Entry 5UG9 (X-ray diffraction, 1.33 A resolution); this record covers chain A.

== Chain A ==
Name: Epidermal growth factor receptor
Organism: Homo sapiens
Notes: EC 2.7.10.1
Reference sequence: P00533 (EGFR_HUMAN); numbering as in UniProt (aligned over 695-1022)
Sequence (329 residues; each row starts with the number of its first residue):
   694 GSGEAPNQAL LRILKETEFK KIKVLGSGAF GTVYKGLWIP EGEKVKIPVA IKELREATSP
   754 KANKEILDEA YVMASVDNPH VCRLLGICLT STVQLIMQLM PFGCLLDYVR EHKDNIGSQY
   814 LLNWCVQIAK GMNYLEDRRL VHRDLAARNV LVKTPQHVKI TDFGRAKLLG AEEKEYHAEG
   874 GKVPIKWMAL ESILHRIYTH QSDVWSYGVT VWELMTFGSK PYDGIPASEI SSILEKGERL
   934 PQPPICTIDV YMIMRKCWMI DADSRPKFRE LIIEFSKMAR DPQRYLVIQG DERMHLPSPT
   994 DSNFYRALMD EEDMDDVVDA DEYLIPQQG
Not modelled in the structure: 694-701, 749-752, 986-1022
Covalent attachments: compound 8AM linked to Cys797
Sequence notes: expression tag (694); engineered mutation Met790 (Thr in P00533), Arg858 (Leu in P00533), Arg948 (Val in P00533)
Residues lining bound ligands: 8AM (N-[(3R,4R)-4-fluoro-1-{6-[(3-methoxy-1-methyl-1H-pyrazol-4-yl)amino]-9-(propan-2-yl)-9H-purin-2-yl}pyrrolidin-3-yl]propanamide): Leu718, Gly719, Ser720, Phe723, Val726, Ala743, Cys775, Met790, Gln791, Leu792, Met793, Pro794, Gly796, Leu799, Asp800, Arg841, Leu844, Thr854, Phe856
Swiss-Prot annotation at these positions:
  - active site: Asp837 (Proton acceptor)
  - binding site (ATP): Leu718 to Val726, Lys745, Asp855
  - site: Tyr1016 (Important for interaction with PIK3C2B)
  - modified residue: Ser695 (Phosphoserine), Lys745 (N6-(2-hydroxyisobutyryl)lysine), Tyr869 (Phosphotyrosine), Ser991 (Phosphoserine), Ser995 (Phosphoserine), Tyr998 (Phosphotyrosine), Tyr1016 (Phosphotyrosine)
  - cross-link (Glycyl lysine isopeptide (Lys-Gly)): Lys716 (interchain with G-Cter in ubiquitin), Lys737 (interchain with G-Cter in ubiquitin), Lys754 (interchain with G-Cter in ubiquitin), Lys757 (interchain with G-Cter in ubiquitin), Lys867 (interchain with G-Cter in ubiquitin), Lys929 (interchain with G-Cter in ubiquitin), Lys960 (interchain with G-Cter in ubiquitin), Lys970 (interchain with G-Cter in ubiquitin)

== Overview ==
Covalently linked compound 8AM: at Cys797. Curated annotation (UniProt) lists active-site residue Asp837 and
11 ATP-binding residues.
Chain A is Epidermal growth factor receptor (Homo sapiens); the structure, Crystal structure of the EGFR
kinase domain (L858R, T790M, V948R) in complex with a covalent inhibitor ..., was determined by X-ray
diffraction together with 5UG8, 5UGA, 5UGB and 5UGC from the same study.
